Entry 7Y41 (electron microscopy, 4.10 A resolution (low resolution: residue-level contacts below are approximate; hydrogen-bond / salt-bridge calls are withheld)); this record covers chains A and Y of the 33 polymer chains in the assembly.

== Chain A ==
Molecule: 23S ribosomal RNA
Organism: Mycolicibacterium smegmatis MC2 155
Sequence (3120 nucleotides; numbered 1 to 3120; the number before each row is that of its first residue):
     1 UAAGUGUUUAAGGGCGCAUGGUGGAUGCCUUGGCACUGGGAGCCGAUGAA
    51 GGACGUAGGAGGCUGCGAUAAGCCUCGGGGAGCUGUCAACCGAGCGUUGA
   101 UCCGAGGAUGUCCGAAUGGGGAAACCCGGCACGAGUGAUGUCGUGUCACC
   151 AGGCGCUGAAUAUAUAGGCGUCUGGGGGGAACGCGGGGAAGUGAAACAUC
   201 UCAGUACCCGUAGGAAGAGAAAACAAAAUGUGAUUCCGUGAGUAGUGGCG
   251 AGCGAAAGCGGAGGAUGGCUAAACCGUAUGCAUGUGAUACCGGGUAGGGG
   301 UUGUGUGUGCGGGGUUGUGGGACCUAUCUUUCCGGCUCUACCUGGCUGGA
   351 GGGCAGUGAGAAAAUGUUGUGGUUAGCGGAAAUGGCUUGGGAUGGCCUGC
   401 CGUAGACGGUGAGAGCCCGGUACGUGAAAACCCGACGUCUGUCUUGAUGG
   451 UGUUCCCGAGUAGCAGCGGGCCCGUGGAAUCUGCUGUGAAUCUGCCGGGA
   501 CCACCCGGUAAGCCUGAAUACUUCCCAGUGACCGAUAGCGGAUUAGUACC
   551 GUGAGGGAAUGGUGAAAAGUACCCCGGGAGGGGAGUGAAAGAGUACCUGA
   601 AACCGUGCGCUUACAAUCCGUCAGAGCCCUCGACGUGUCGUGGGGUGAUG
   651 GCGUGCCUUUUGAAGAAUGAGCCUGCGAGUCAGGGACAUGUCGCGAGGUU
   701 AACCCGGGUGGGGUAGCCGCAGCGAAAGCGAGUCUGAAUAGGGCGUAUCC
   751 ACACAAGAGUGUGUGGUGUAGUGGUGUGUUCUGGACCCGAAGCGGAGUGA
   801 UCUACCCAUGGCCAGGGUGAAGCGCGGGUAAGACCGCGUGGAGGCCCGAA
   851 CCCACUUAGGUUGAAGACUGAGGGGAUGAGCUGUGGGUAGGGGUGAAAGG
   901 CCAAUCAAACUCCGUGAUAGCUGGUUCUCCCCGAAAUGCAUUUAGGUGCA
   951 GCGUCGCAUGUUUCUUGCCGGAGGUAGAGCUACUGGAUGGCCGAUGGGCC
  1001 CCACAGGGUUACUGACGUCAGCCAAACUCCGAAUGCCGGUAAGUCCAAGA
  1051 GUGCGGCAGUGAGACGGCGGGGGAUAAGCUCCGUGCGUCGAGAGGGAAAC
  1101 AGCCCAGAUCGCCGGCUAAGGCCCCUAAGCGUGUGCUAAGUGGAAAAGGA
  1151 UGUGCAGUCGCGAAGACAACCAGGAGGUUGGCUUAGAAGCAGCCACCCUU
  1201 GAAAGAGUGCGUAAUAGCUCACUGGUCAAGUGAUUGUGCGCCGAUAAUGU
  1251 AGCGGGGCUCAAGCACACCGCCGAAGCCGCGGCAGCCAACGUGUUGGCUG
  1301 GGUAGGGGAGCGUCCUGCAUCCGGUGAAGCCGCCGAGUGAUCGAGUGGUG
  1351 GAGGGUGUGGGAGUGAGAAUGCAGGCAUGAGUAGCGAUUAGGCAAGUGAG
  1401 AACCUUGCCCGCCGAAAGACCAAGGGUUCCUGGGCCAGGCCAGUCCGCCC
  1451 AGGGUGAGUCGGGACCUAAGGCGAGGCCGACAGGCGUAGUCGAUGGACAA
  1501 CGGGUUGAUAUUCCCGUACCCGUGUAUGUGCGUCCAUGAUGAAUCAGCGG
  1551 UACUAACCAUCCAAAACCACCGUGACCGCACCUUUCGGGGUGUGGCGUUG
  1601 GUGGGGCUGCAUGGGACCUUCGUUGGUAGUAGUCAAGCGAUGGGGUGACG
  1651 CAGGAAGGUAGCCGUACCGGUCAGUGGUAAUACCGGGGUAAGCCUGUAGG
  1701 GAGUCAGAUAGGUAAAUCCGUCUGGCAUAUAUCCUGAGAGGUGAUGCAUA
  1751 GCCGAGUGAGGCGAAUUCGGUGAUCCUAUGCUGCCGAGAAAAGCCUCUAG
  1801 CGAGGACAUACACGGCCCGUACCCCAAACCAACACAGGUGGUCAGGUAGA
  1851 GAAUACUAAGGCGUACGAGUGAACUAUGGUUAAGGAACUCGGCAAAAUGC
  1901 CCCCGUAACUUCGGGAGAAGGGGGACCCACAUGGCGUGUAAGCCUUUACG
  1951 GCCCAAGCGUGAGUGGGUGGCACAAACCAGUGAGAAGCGACUGUUUACUA
  2001 AAAACACAGGUCCGUGCGAAGUCGCAAGACGAUGUAUACGGACUGACGCC
  2051 UGCCCGGUGCUGGAAGGUUAAGAGGACCCGUUAACUCCCUUUGGGGGUGA
  2101 AGCGGAGAAUUUAAGCCCCAGUAAACGGCGGUGGUAACUAUAACCAUCCU
  2151 AAGGUAGCGAAAUUCCUUGUCGGGUAAGUUCCGACCUGCACGAAUGGCGU
  2201 AACGACUUCUCAACUGUCUCAACCAUAGACUCGGCGAAAUUGCACUACGA
  2251 GUAAAGAUGCUCGUUACGCGCGGCAGGACGAAAAGACCCCGGGACCUUCA
  2301 CUACAACUUGGUAUUGGUGCUCGAUACGGUUUGUGUAGGAUAGGUGGGAG
  2351 ACUGUGAAGCUCACACGCCAGUGUGGGUGGAGUCGUUGUUGAAAUACCAC
  2401 UCUGAUCGUAUUGGGCCUCUAACCUCGGACCGUAUAUCCGGUUCAGGGAC
  2451 AGUGCCUGGUGGGUAGUUUAACUGGGGCGGUUGCCUCCUAAAAUGUAACG
  2501 GAGGCGCCCAAAGGUUCCCUCAACCUGGACGGCAAUCAGGUGUUGAGUGU
  2551 AAGUGCACAAGGGAGCUUGACUGCGAGACGGACAUGUCGAGCAGGGACGA
  2601 AAGUCGGGACUAGUGAUCCGGCACCUCUGAGUGGAAGGGGUGUCGCUCAA
  2651 CGGAUAAAAGGUACCCCGGGGAUAACAGGCUGAUCUUCCCCAAGAGUCCA
  2701 UAUCGACGGGAUGGUUUGGCACCUCGAUGUCGGCUCGUCGCAUCCUGGGG
  2751 CUGGAGCAGGUCCCAAGGGUUGGGCUGUUCGCCCAUUAAAGCGGCACGCG
  2801 AGCUGGGUUUAGAACGUCGUGAGACAGUUCGGUCUCUAUCCGCCGCGCGC
  2851 GUCAGAAGCUUGAGGAAACCUGUCCCUAGUACGAGAGGACCGGGACGGAC
  2901 GAACCUCUGGUAUACCAGUUGUCCCACCAGGGGCACGGCUGGAUAGCCAC
  2951 GUUCGGACAGGAUAACCGCUGAAAGCAUCUAAGCGGGAAACCUCUUCCAA
  3001 GACCAGGCUUCUCACCCUCUAGGAGGGAUAAGGCCCCCCGCAGACCACGG
  3051 GAUUGAUAGACCAGACCUGGAAGCCUAGUAAUAGGUGCAGGGAACUGGCA
  3101 CUAACCGGCCGAAAACUUAC
Unresolved in the structure: 1
Bound ions: Mg2+ site 1: G12, G13; Mg2+ site 2: C28, G1354; Mg2+ site 3: C43, G214; Mg2+ site 4 near G55 (its only coordinating residue here); Mg2+ site 5 near U69 (its only coordinating residue here); Mg2+ site 6 near U117 (its only coordinating residue here); Mg2+ site 7 near G152 (its only coordinating residue here); Mg2+ site 8: A159, U163; Mg2+ site 9: G191, U2467; Mg2+ site 10: G191, U192; Mg2+ site 11: A196, C197; Mg2+ site 12 near C202 (its only coordinating residue here); 278 more Mg2+ sites not listed
Reported in the primary citation:
  - contacts within the chain: A2003/A2162 (pi stacking)

== Chain Y ==
Protein: 50S ribosomal protein L28
Organism: Mycolicibacterium smegmatis MC2 155
UniProtKB: A0QV03 (A0QV03_MYCS2); residues 1-64 here = UniProt positions 1-64
Sequence (64 residues; numbered 1 to 64; the number before each row is that of its first residue):
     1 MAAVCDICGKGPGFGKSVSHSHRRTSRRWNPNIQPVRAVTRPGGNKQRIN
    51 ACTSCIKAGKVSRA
Unresolved in the structure: 1
Bound ions: Zn2+: Cys-5, Cys-8, Cys-52, Cys-55

== How chain A and chain Y interact ==
Contacting residue pairs - 81 pairs, chain A then chain Y:
  A160(A) with Asn-45(Y)
  U163(A) with Arg-41(Y)
  A164(A) with Arg-41(Y); Asn-45(Y)
  U165(A) with Asn-45(Y)
  G187(A) with Phe-14(Y)
  G188(A) with Ser-26(Y)
  A198(A) with Arg-23(Y)
  U199(A) with His-22(Y); Arg-23(Y)
  C200(A) with His-22(Y); Arg-24(Y)
  G460(A) with Lys-57(Y)
  C467(A) with Trp-29(Y)
  G468(A) with Gly-15(Y); Lys-16(Y); Val-18(Y); Trp-29(Y)
  G469(A) with Lys-16(Y); Arg-24(Y)
  G470(A) with Arg-24(Y)
  U475(A) with His-22(Y)
  G483(A) with Gly-13(Y); Trp-29(Y)
  C484(A) with Lys-10(Y); Trp-29(Y); Asn-30(Y); Pro-31(Y)
  U485(A) with Lys-10(Y); Pro-31(Y); Asn-32(Y)
  G486(A) with Asn-32(Y); Thr-53(Y)
  U487(A) with Lys-57(Y)
  G488(A) with Lys-57(Y)
  G1479(A) with Ala-2(Y)
  A1480(A) with Ala-2(Y); Ala-3(Y); Val-4(Y); Pro-12(Y); Phe-14(Y); Arg-28(Y)
  U2302(A) with Ser-21(Y); Arg-23(Y)
  A2303(A) with Ser-19(Y); His-20(Y); Ser-21(Y); Thr-25(Y)
  A2313(A) with Asn-32(Y); Thr-53(Y)
  U2314(A) with Gln-34(Y); Arg-63(Y)
  U2315(A) with Arg-63(Y)
  A2422(A) with Arg-63(Y)
  C2423(A) with Pro-35(Y); Val-36(Y); Arg-37(Y); Arg-63(Y)
  C2424(A) with Pro-35(Y); Arg-48(Y)
  G2440(A) with Gln-47(Y)
  G2441(A) with Arg-37(Y); Lys-46(Y); Gln-47(Y); Arg-48(Y)
  U2442(A) with Arg-37(Y); Gly-44(Y); Asn-45(Y); Lys-46(Y)
  G2452(A) with Gln-34(Y)
  U2453(A) with Gln-34(Y)
  G2454(A) with Asn-30(Y); Pro-31(Y); Asn-32(Y)
  C2455(A) with Arg-27(Y); Arg-28(Y); Trp-29(Y); Asn-30(Y)
  C2456(A) with Arg-27(Y); Trp-29(Y)
  A2656(A) with Ser-21(Y)
Also at the interface, not in a pair above, chain A (45 interface residues in all): A189, G204, G474, C2304, A2657
Also at the interface, not in a pair above, chain Y (38 interface residues in all): Gly-11

== Summary ==
45 residues of chain A and 38 residues of chain Y are in contact. G12(A) and G13(A) form the Mg2+ site 1. The
Mg2+ site 2 is built by C28(A) and G1354(A). From the paper: contacts within the chain involving A2162(A) and
A2003(A).
Here chain A is 23S ribosomal RNA and chain Y is 50S ribosomal protein L28, both from Mycolicibacterium
smegmatis MC2 155. Entry 7Y41 (Mycobacterium smegmatis 50S ribosomal subunit from Log Phase of growth) was
determined by electron microscopy (same publication as 7XAM).
